6RSY - chains D and E of the 5 polymer chains in the assembly; structure by X-ray diffraction, 2.95 A resolution.

# Chain D
Molecule: a7b2 ALPHA CHAIN
Source organism: Homo sapiens
Sequence (208 residues; row label = number of the first residue in the row):
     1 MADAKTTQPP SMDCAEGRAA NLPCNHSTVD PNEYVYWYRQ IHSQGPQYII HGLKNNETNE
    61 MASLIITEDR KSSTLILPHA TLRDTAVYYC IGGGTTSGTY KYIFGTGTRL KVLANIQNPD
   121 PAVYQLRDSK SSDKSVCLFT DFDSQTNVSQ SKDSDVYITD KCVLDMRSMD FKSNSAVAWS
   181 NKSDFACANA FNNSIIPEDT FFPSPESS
Unresolved in the structure: 1-2, 195-208
Cystine bridges: Cys-24/Cys-90, Cys-137/Cys-187

# Chain E
Molecule: DMF4 Beta CHAIN
Source organism: Homo sapiens
Sequence (245 residues; numbered 1 to 245; the number before each row is that of its first residue):
     1 MDTGVSQDPR HKITKRGQNV TFRCDPISEH NRLYWYRQTL GQGPEFLTYF QNEAQLEKSR
    61 LLSDRFSAER PKGSFSTLEI QRTEQGDSAM YLCASSLGFG RDVMRFGPGT RLLVLEDLKN
   121 VFPPEVAVFE PSEAEISHTQ KATLVCLATG FYPDHVELSW WVNGKEVHSG VCTDPQPLKE
   181 QPALNDSRYA LSSRLRVSAT FWQDPRNHFR CQVQFYGLSE NDEWTQDRAK PVTQIVSAET
   241 WGRAD
Unresolved in the structure: 1-3
Cystine bridges: Cys-24/Cys-93, Cys-146/Cys-211

# How chain D and chain E interact
Residue-residue contacts (96):
  Tyr-34(D) / Gly-100(E)
  Tyr-34(D) / Arg-101(E)
  Tyr-36(D) / Arg-101(E)  hydrogen bond (side chain-backbone)
  Tyr-36(D) / Asp-102(E)
  Tyr-38(D) / Met-104(E)  hydrogen bond (side chain-backbone)
  Tyr-38(D) / Phe-106(E)  hydrophobic
  Gln-40(D) / Gln-38(E)
  His-42(D) / Asp-154(E)  salt bridge
  His-42(D) / Pro-175(E)
  His-42(D) / Gln-176(E)
  His-42(D) / Pro-177(E)
  Ser-43(D) / Arg-111(E)  hydrogen bond
  Gly-45(D) / Leu-92(E)
  Gly-45(D) / Gly-107(E)
  Pro-46(D) / Leu-92(E)
  Pro-46(D) / Phe-106(E)  hydrophobic
  Tyr-48(D) / Val-103(E)  hydrophobic
  Tyr-48(D) / Arg-105(E)
  His-51(D) / Arg-101(E)  hydrogen bond
  Tyr-89(D) / Gln-42(E)
  Tyr-89(D) / Gly-43(E)
  Gly-98(D) / Glu-57(E)
  Thr-99(D) / Glu-57(E)  hydrogen bond
  Tyr-100(D) / Arg-32(E)
  Tyr-100(D) / Tyr-34(E)
  Tyr-100(D) / Tyr-49(E)  hydrophobic
  Tyr-100(D) / Glu-57(E)  hydrogen bond (backbone-side chain)
  Lys-101(D) / Tyr-36(E)
  Lys-101(D) / Phe-46(E)
  Lys-101(D) / Glu-57(E)
  Tyr-102(D) / Tyr-36(E)  hydrogen bond (backbone-side chain)
  Phe-104(D) / Tyr-36(E)  hydrophobic
  Phe-104(D) / Gly-43(E)
  Phe-104(D) / Pro-44(E)
  Phe-104(D) / Phe-106(E)  hydrophobic
  Gly-105(D) / Gly-43(E)
  Asp-120(D) / His-138(E)  salt bridge
  Asp-120(D) / Thr-139(E)
  Tyr-124(D) / Ser-132(E)
  Tyr-124(D) / Ala-134(E)
  Tyr-124(D) / Glu-135(E)
  Tyr-124(D) / His-138(E)
  Tyr-124(D) / Thr-139(E)
  Gln-125(D) / Ser-132(E)  hydrogen bond (backbone-side chain)
  Leu-126(D) / Phe-129(E)
  Leu-126(D) / Glu-130(E)
  Leu-126(D) / Pro-131(E)  hydrophobic
  Leu-126(D) / Ser-132(E)
  Leu-126(D) / Thr-143(E)
  Leu-126(D) / Val-145(E)  hydrophobic
  Arg-127(D) / Phe-129(E)
  Arg-127(D) / Glu-130(E)  hydrogen bond (backbone-backbone)
  Asp-128(D) / Val-128(E)
  Asp-128(D) / Phe-129(E)
  Asp-128(D) / Glu-130(E)
  Ser-129(D) / Val-128(E)  hydrogen bond (backbone-backbone)
  Ser-129(D) / Glu-130(E)
  Ser-129(D) / Glu-239(E)  hydrogen bond (side chain-backbone)
  Ser-129(D) / Thr-240(E)
  Lys-134(D) / Phe-129(E)
  Ser-135(D) / Phe-129(E)
  Val-136(D) / Phe-129(E)  hydrophobic
  Val-136(D) / Val-145(E)  hydrophobic
  Val-136(D) / Leu-147(E)  hydrophobic
  Leu-138(D) / Thr-143(E)
  Thr-140(D) / Arg-196(E)  hydrogen bond
  Asp-141(D) / Thr-139(E)
  Asp-141(D) / Arg-196(E)  salt bridge
  Tyr-157(D) / Glu-180(E)  hydrogen bond (side chain-backbone)
  Thr-159(D) / Asp-174(E)  hydrogen bond
  Asp-160(D) / Asp-174(E)
  Cys-162(D) / Cys-172(E)  disulfide
  Cys-162(D) / Thr-173(E)
  Cys-162(D) / Arg-194(E)
  Val-163(D) / Cys-172(E)
  Leu-164(D) / Gly-170(E)
  Leu-164(D) / Val-171(E)
  Leu-164(D) / Cys-172(E)
  Asp-165(D) / Gly-170(E)  hydrogen bond (backbone-backbone)
  Met-166(D) / Lys-141(E)
  Met-166(D) / Ser-169(E)
  Met-166(D) / Arg-196(E)
  Met-166(D) / Val-197(E)  hydrophobic
  Met-166(D) / Ser-198(E)
  Arg-167(D) / Ser-169(E)  hydrogen bond (backbone-side chain)
  Met-169(D) / Lys-141(E)
  Phe-171(D) / Lys-141(E)
  Phe-171(D) / Arg-196(E)
  Ser-173(D) / Arg-196(E)  hydrogen bond
  Ser-175(D) / Arg-194(E)  hydrogen bond (backbone-side chain)
  Ala-176(D) / Arg-194(E)
  Val-177(D) / Val-145(E)  hydrophobic
  Val-177(D) / Ser-192(E)
  Val-177(D) / Arg-194(E)
  Trp-179(D) / Leu-147(E)  hydrophobic
  Trp-179(D) / Ala-190(E)  hydrophobic
Other interface residues (no listed pair), chain D (51 interface residues in all): Gln-44, Lys-130, Ile-158, Lys-161
Other interface residues (no listed pair), chain E (56 interface residues in all): Met-90, Pro-108, Ala-127, Leu-178
Inter-chain disulfides: Cys-162(D)/Cys-172(E)

# Overview
51 residues of chain D and 56 residues of chain E are in contact; the contacts include 1 disulfide bond, 18
hydrogen bonds and 3 salt bridges. Polar pairs include His-42(D)/Asp-154(E), Asp-120(D)/His-138(E) and
Asp-141(D)/Arg-196(E).
Here chain D is a7b2 ALPHA CHAIN and chain E is DMF4 Beta CHAIN, both from Homo sapiens. Entry 6RSY (The
complex between TCR a7b2 and human Class I MHC HLA-A0201-WT1 with the bound RMFPNAPYL peptide) was determined
by X-ray diffraction (same publication as 6R2L).
